Entry 2DOI (X-ray diffraction, 3.10 A resolution); this record covers chains X and C.

== Chain X ==
Name: Angiostatin
Source organism: Homo sapiens
Notes: EC 3.4.21.7; fragment: Kringle 1, Kringle 2 and Kringle 3
UniProtKB: P00747 (PLMN_HUMAN); residues 81-314 here correspond to UniProt positions 100-333 (UniProt number = residue number + 19)
Amino-acid sequence (234 residues; each row starts with the number of its first residue):
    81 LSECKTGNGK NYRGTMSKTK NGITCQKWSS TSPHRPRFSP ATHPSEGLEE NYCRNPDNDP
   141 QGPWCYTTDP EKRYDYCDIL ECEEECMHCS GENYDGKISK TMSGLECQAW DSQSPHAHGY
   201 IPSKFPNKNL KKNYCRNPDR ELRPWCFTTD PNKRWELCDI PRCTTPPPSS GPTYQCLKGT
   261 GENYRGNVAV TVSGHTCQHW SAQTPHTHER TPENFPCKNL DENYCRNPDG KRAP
Disordered / not traced: 246-295, 299-314
Construct notes: engineered mutation Glu289 (Asn308 in P00747)
UniProt features mapped onto this chain:
  - binding site (L-lysine): Arg117, Asp139, Arg153
  - site (Interacts with fibrin): Arg115, Arg117
  - glycosylation: Ser249 (O-linked (GalNAc...) serine)
Cystine bridges: Cys84-Cys162, Cys105-Cys145, Cys133-Cys157, Cys166-Cys243, Cys169-Cys297, Cys187-Cys226, Cys215-Cys238

== Chain C ==
Name: Plasminogen-binding group A streptococcal M-like protein PAM
Notes: fragment: vek-30
UniProtKB: P49054 (PAM_STRPY); residues 301-329 here correspond to UniProt positions 85-113 (UniProt number = residue number - 216)
Amino-acid sequence (30 residues; numbered 301 to 330; the number before each row is that of its first residue):
   301 VEKLTADAEL QRLKNERHEE AELERLKSEY
Disordered / not traced: 301-302, 327-330
Construct notes: cloning artifact (330)
UniProt features mapped onto this chain:
  - region: Val301 to Glu329 (Able to bind plasminogen)

== Interface between chain X and chain C ==
Residue-residue contacts (16):
  Tyr200(X) with Leu310(C), hydrophobic; Leu313(C); Lys314(C), hydrogen bond (side chain-backbone); Arg317(C)
  Pro218(X) with Leu310(C), hydrophobic
  Asp219(X) with Leu310(C); Lys314(C), hydrogen bond (backbone-side chain); Arg317(C), salt bridge
  Arg220(X) with Gln311(C); Lys314(C), hydrogen bond (backbone-side chain)
  Glu221(X) with Lys314(C), salt bridge; Arg317(C), salt bridge; His318(C), salt bridge
  Trp225(X) with Arg317(C)
  Trp235(X) with Arg317(C); His318(C)
Other interface residues (no listed pair), chain X (14 interface residues in all): Gly199, Lys204, Phe205, Lys208, Leu222, Phe227, Arg234
Other interface residues (no listed pair), chain C (9 interface residues in all): Glu309, Glu320, Ala321

== Summary ==
14 residues of chain X and 9 residues of chain C are in contact; the contacts include 3 hydrogen bonds and 4
salt bridges. Among the polar pairs are Asp219(X)-Arg317(C), Glu221(X)-Lys314(C) and Glu221(X)-Arg317(C).
UniProt lists 3 L-lysine-binding residues on chain X.
Chain X is Angiostatin (Homo sapiens) and chain C is Plasminogen-binding group A streptococcal M-like protein
PAM; the structure, The X-ray crystallographic structure of the angiogenesis inhibitor, angiostatin, bound to
a peptide from the group ..., was determined by X-ray diffraction (same publication as 2DOH).
